Entry 4QE7 (X-ray diffraction, 2.40 A resolution); this record covers chain A.

[Chain A]
Molecule: Calcium-gated potassium channel MthK
Source organism: Methanothermobacter thermautotrophicus
UniProtKB: O27564 (MTHK_METTH); numbering as in UniProt (aligned over 19-99)
Chain sequence (81 residues; numbered 19 to 99; the number before each row is that of its first residue):
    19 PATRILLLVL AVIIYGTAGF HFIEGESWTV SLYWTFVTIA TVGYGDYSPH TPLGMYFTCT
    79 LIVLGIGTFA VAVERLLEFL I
Differences from the reference sequence: engineered mutation H68 (Ser in O27564), C77 (Val in O27564)
Bound ions: barium ion site 1: T59, V60; barium ion site 2 near T59 (its only coordinating residue here); barium ion site 3: V60, G61
UniProt features mapped onto this chain:
  - motif: T59 to D64 (Selectivity filter)

[In short]
T59 and V60 form the barium ion site 1. V60 and G61 coordinate barium ion site 3.
Chain A is Calcium-gated potassium channel MthK (Methanothermobacter thermautotrophicus); the structure, Open
MthK pore structure soaked in 10 mM Ba2+/100 mM Na+, was determined by X-ray diffraction, deposited together
with 4QE9.
